Entry 6C22 (electron microscopy, 8.40 A resolution (very low resolution: no residue pairs are listed; an interface is given only as per-side residue counts)); this record covers chains C and D of the 4 polymer chains in the assembly.

[Chain C (and D)]
Protein: Major head protein
From: Staphylococcus virus 80alpha
Notes: chain D of this document is another copy of the same molecule, construct and numbering; everything in this record applies to it too
UniProtKB: A4ZFB3 (A4ZFB3_9CAUD); residue numbers follow UniProt; this construct covers 1-324
Chain sequence (324 residues; numbered 1 to 324; the number before each row is that of its first residue):
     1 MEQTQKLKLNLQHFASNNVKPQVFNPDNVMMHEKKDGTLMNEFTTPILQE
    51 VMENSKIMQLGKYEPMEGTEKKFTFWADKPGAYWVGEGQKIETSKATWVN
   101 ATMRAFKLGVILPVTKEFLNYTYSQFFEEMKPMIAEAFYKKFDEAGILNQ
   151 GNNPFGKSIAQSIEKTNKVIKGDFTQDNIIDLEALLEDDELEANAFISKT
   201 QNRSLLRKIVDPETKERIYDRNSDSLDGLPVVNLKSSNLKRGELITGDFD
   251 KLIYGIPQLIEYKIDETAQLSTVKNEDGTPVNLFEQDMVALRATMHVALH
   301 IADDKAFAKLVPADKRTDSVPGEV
Unresolved in the structure: 1-34, 310-324
What the authors report for this chain:
  - mutagenesis - F14A: unchanged growth

[Interface between chain C and chain D]
At this resolution (8 A) residue pairs are not listed: 19 residues of chain C and 17 of chain D lie at the interface.

[Overview]
19 residues of chain C and 17 residues of chain D are in contact. From the paper: F14A of chain C leaves
growth unchanged.
Both chains are Major head protein (Staphylococcus virus 80alpha). Entry 6C22 (Capsid protein in the
Staphylococcus aureus phage 80alpha-derived SaPI1 mature capsid) was determined by electron microscopy
together with 6C21 from the same study.
